5N7W - chains X and Y of the 6 polymer chains in the assembly; structure by X-ray diffraction, 1.96 A resolution.

== Chain X (and Y) ==
Name: Interleukin-17A
Organism: Homo sapiens
Notes: chain Y of this document is another copy of the same molecule, construct and numbering; everything in this record applies to it too
Reference sequence: Q16552 (IL17_HUMAN); residues -22 to 132 here correspond to UniProt positions 1-155 (UniProt number = residue number + 23)
Chain sequence (155 residues; row label = number of the first residue in the row; numbers below 1 keep their minus sign (Met-22 is residue -22)):
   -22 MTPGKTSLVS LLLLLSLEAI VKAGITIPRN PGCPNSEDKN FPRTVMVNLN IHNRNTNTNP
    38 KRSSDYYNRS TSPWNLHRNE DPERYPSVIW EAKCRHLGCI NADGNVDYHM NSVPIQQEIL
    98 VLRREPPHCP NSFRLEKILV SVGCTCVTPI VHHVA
Unresolved in the structure: -22 to 6, 29-40, 127-132 (chain Y: -22 to 9, 30-41, 127-132)
Disulfides: Cys10-Cys106, Cys71-Cys121, Cys76-Cys123

== Chain X / chain Y interface ==
Pairs across the interface (91):
  Ser13(X) - Met23(Y)  hydrogen bond
  Arg20(X) - Leu26(Y)  hydrogen bond (backbone-backbone)
  Thr21(X) - Met23(Y)
  Thr21(X) - Val24(Y)  hydrogen bond (side chain-backbone)
  Thr21(X) - Asn25(Y)
  Val22(X) - Val22(Y)
  Val22(X) - Met23(Y)
  Val22(X) - Val24(Y)  hydrogen bond (backbone-backbone)
  Val22(X) - Leu26(Y)  hydrophobic
  Val22(X) - Pro107(Y)
  Val22(X) - Phe110(Y)  hydrophobic
  Met23(X) - Ser13(Y)  hydrogen bond
  Met23(X) - Thr21(Y)
  Met23(X) - Val22(Y)
  Met23(X) - Pro107(Y)  hydrogen bond (backbone-backbone)
  Met23(X) - Asn108(Y)
  Met23(X) - Ser109(Y)
  Met23(X) - Phe110(Y)  hydrogen bond (backbone-backbone)
  Val24(X) - Thr21(Y)
  Val24(X) - Val22(Y)  hydrogen bond (backbone-backbone)
  Val24(X) - Val24(Y)  hydrophobic
  Val24(X) - Phe110(Y)
  Val24(X) - Leu112(Y)  hydrophobic
  Asn25(X) - Thr21(Y)
  Asn25(X) - Asn108(Y)
  Asn25(X) - Phe110(Y)  hydrogen bond (backbone-backbone)
  Asn25(X) - Arg111(Y)
  Leu26(X) - Arg20(Y)  hydrogen bond (backbone-backbone)
  Leu26(X) - Arg111(Y)
  Asn27(X) - Arg111(Y)  hydrogen bond
  Asn27(X) - Leu112(Y)
  Tyr43(X) - Val90(Y)  hydrophobic
  Tyr43(X) - Pro91(Y)
  Arg46(X) - Cys123(Y)
  Arg46(X) - Val124(Y)
  Arg46(X) - Thr125(Y)  hydrogen bond (side chain-backbone)
  Arg46(X) - Pro126(Y)
  Ser47(X) - Thr122(Y)  hydrogen bond
  Ser47(X) - Cys123(Y)  hydrogen bond (side chain-backbone)
  Ser47(X) - Val124(Y)
  Thr48(X) - Cys123(Y)  hydrogen bond (backbone-backbone)
  Ser49(X) - Thr122(Y)
  Tyr62(X) - Leu97(Y)
  Tyr62(X) - Leu112(Y)  hydrophobic
  Tyr62(X) - Lys114(Y)
  Val90(X) - Tyr43(Y)
  Pro91(X) - Tyr43(Y)
  Ile92(X) - Ile92(Y)  hydrophobic
  Ile92(X) - Val119(Y)  hydrophobic
  Ile92(X) - Gly120(Y)
  Ile92(X) - Cys121(Y)
  Gln93(X) - Val119(Y)
  Gln94(X) - Val117(Y)
  Gln94(X) - Val119(Y)
  Ile96(X) - Ile96(Y)  hydrophobic
  Leu97(X) - Tyr62(Y)
  Leu97(X) - Leu97(Y)
  Pro107(X) - Val22(Y)
  Pro107(X) - Met23(Y)  hydrogen bond (backbone-backbone)
  Asn108(X) - Met23(Y)
  Asn108(X) - Asn25(Y)
  Phe110(X) - Val22(Y)  hydrophobic
  Phe110(X) - Met23(Y)  hydrogen bond (backbone-backbone)
  Phe110(X) - Val24(Y)
  Phe110(X) - Asn25(Y)  hydrogen bond (backbone-backbone)
  Arg111(X) - Asn25(Y)
  Arg111(X) - Leu26(Y)  hydrogen bond (side chain-backbone)
  Arg111(X) - Asn27(Y)  hydrogen bond
  Leu112(X) - Val24(Y)  hydrophobic
  Leu112(X) - Asn25(Y)
  Leu112(X) - Asn27(Y)  hydrogen bond (backbone-side chain)
  Leu112(X) - Tyr62(Y)  hydrophobic
  Lys114(X) - Tyr62(Y)  hydrogen bond
  Val117(X) - Gln94(Y)
  Val119(X) - Ile92(Y)  hydrophobic
  Val119(X) - Gln93(Y)
  Val119(X) - Gln94(Y)
  Val119(X) - Val119(Y)  hydrophobic
  Gly120(X) - Ile92(Y)
  Cys121(X) - Thr122(Y)  hydrogen bond (backbone-side chain)
  Thr122(X) - Ser47(Y)  hydrogen bond
  Thr122(X) - Ser49(Y)  hydrogen bond
  Thr122(X) - Cys121(Y)  hydrogen bond (side chain-backbone)
  Thr122(X) - Thr122(Y)
  Cys123(X) - Arg46(Y)
  Cys123(X) - Ser47(Y)
  Cys123(X) - Thr48(Y)  hydrogen bond (backbone-backbone)
  Val124(X) - Arg46(Y)
  Val124(X) - Ser47(Y)
  Thr125(X) - Arg46(Y)  hydrogen bond (backbone-side chain)
  Pro126(X) - Arg46(Y)
Other interface residues (no listed pair), chain X (44 interface residues in all): Asn17, Trp51, Pro63, Met87, Val98, Leu99, Ser109
Other interface residues (no listed pair), chain Y (44 interface residues in all): Asn17, Trp51, Pro63, Met87, Val98, Leu99

== Overview ==
Chain X and chain Y each contribute 44 residues to their interface; the contacts include 28 hydrogen bonds.
Polar pairs include Ser13(X)-Met23(Y), Thr21(X)-Val24(Y) and Asn27(X)-Arg111(Y).
Chain X and chain Y are both Interleukin-17A (Homo sapiens); the structure, Computationally designed
functional antibody, was determined by X-ray diffraction.
